6GMR - chains B and C of the 4 polymer chains in the assembly; structure by X-ray diffraction, 1.75 A resolution.

# Chain B
Protein: Elongin-B
Organism: Homo sapiens
UniProt: Q15370 (ELOB_HUMAN); numbering as in UniProt (aligned over 1-118)
Amino-acid sequence (118 residues; numbered 1 to 118; the number before each row is that of its first residue):
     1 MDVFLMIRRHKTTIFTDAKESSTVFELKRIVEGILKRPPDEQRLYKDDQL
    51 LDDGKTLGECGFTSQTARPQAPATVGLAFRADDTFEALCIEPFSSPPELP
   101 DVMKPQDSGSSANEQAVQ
Unresolved in the structure: 106-118
UniProt features mapped onto this chain:
  - modified residue: Met1 (N-acetylmethionine), Thr84 (Phosphothreonine), Ser108 (Phosphoserine), Ser111 (Phosphoserine)

# Chain C
Protein: Elongin-C
Organism: Homo sapiens
UniProt: Q15369 (ELOC_HUMAN); residues 17-112 here = UniProt positions 17-112
Amino-acid sequence (97 residues; numbered 16 to 112; the number before each row is that of its first residue):
    16 MMYVKLISSDGHEFIVKREHALTSGTIKAMLSGPGQFAENETNEVNFREI
    66 PSHVLSKVCMYFTYKVRYTNSSTEIPEFPIAPEIALELLMAANFLDC
Unresolved in the structure: 50-57
Sequence notes: initiating methionine (16)

# Chain B / chain C interface
Contacting residue pairs - 55 pairs, chain B then chain C:
  Phe4(B) with Thr78(C)
  Met6(B) with Met75(C), hydrophobic
  Arg8(B) with His27(C)
  Lys11(B) with Asp25(C), hydrogen bond (side chain-backbone); Gly26(C); His27(C); Glu28(C), hydrogen bond (backbone-backbone)
  Thr12(B) with Glu28(C)
  Thr13(B) with Glu28(C), hydrogen bond (backbone-backbone); Phe29(C); Ile30(C), hydrogen bond (backbone-backbone)
  Ile14(B) with Ile30(C)
  Phe15(B) with Phe29(C), hydrophobic; Ile30(C), hydrogen bond (backbone-backbone); Val31(C), hydrophobic; Ser71(C); Cys74(C), hydrophobic; Met75(C), hydrophobic
  Asp17(B) with Lys32(C), salt bridge
  Ile34(B) with Tyr18(C); Ile30(C), hydrophobic
  Leu35(B) with Ile30(C), hydrophobic
  Arg68(B) with Tyr83(C), hydrogen bond
  Pro69(B) with Met75(C); Thr78(C); Tyr79(C), hydrophobic; Arg82(C); Tyr83(C)
  Gln70(B) with Met75(C); Tyr79(C); Tyr83(C); Pro91(C); Glu92(C); Phe93(C); Pro94(C)
  Pro72(B) with Met75(C)
  Glu91(B) with His27(C)
  Pro92(B) with His27(C), hydrogen bond (backbone-side chain)
  Phe93(B) with His27(C); Phe29(C), hydrophobic; Ser67(C); Ser71(C)
  Ser94(B) with Asp25(C); Pro66(C); Ser67(C), hydrogen bond (backbone-side chain); His68(C), hydrogen bond
  Ser95(B) with His68(C)
  Pro96(B) with His68(C); Glu98(C); Ile99(C), hydrophobic
  Pro97(B) with Glu98(C); Glu102(C)
  Leu99(B) with Pro97(C); Glu98(C)
  Met103(B) with Leu101(C), hydrophobic
Also at the interface, not in a pair above, chain B (28 interface residues in all): His10, Thr16, Ile30, Pro100
Also at the interface, not in a pair above, chain C (29 interface residues in all): Ala100

# Overview
The interface between chain B and chain C involves 28 residues on one side and 29 on the other, with 9
hydrogen bonds and 1 salt bridge. Among the polar pairs are Asp17(B)-Lys32(C), Lys11(B)-Asp25(C) and
Arg68(B)-Tyr83(C).
Chain B is Elongin-B and chain C is Elongin-C, both from Homo sapiens; the structure, pVHL:EloB:EloC in
complex with (4-(1H-pyrrol-1-yl)phenyl)methanol, was determined by X-ray diffraction together with 6GMQ, 6GMN
and 6GMX from the same study.
